PDB entry 8HW3 | X-ray diffraction, 2.66 A resolution | chain A

== Chain A ==
Protein: dextransucrase
Organism: Limosilactobacillus reuteri
Notes: EC 2.4.1.5
Reference sequence: A0A848PDI7 (A0A848PDI7_LIMRT); numbering as in UniProt (aligned over 26-857)
Sequence (833 residues; row label = number of the first residue in the row):
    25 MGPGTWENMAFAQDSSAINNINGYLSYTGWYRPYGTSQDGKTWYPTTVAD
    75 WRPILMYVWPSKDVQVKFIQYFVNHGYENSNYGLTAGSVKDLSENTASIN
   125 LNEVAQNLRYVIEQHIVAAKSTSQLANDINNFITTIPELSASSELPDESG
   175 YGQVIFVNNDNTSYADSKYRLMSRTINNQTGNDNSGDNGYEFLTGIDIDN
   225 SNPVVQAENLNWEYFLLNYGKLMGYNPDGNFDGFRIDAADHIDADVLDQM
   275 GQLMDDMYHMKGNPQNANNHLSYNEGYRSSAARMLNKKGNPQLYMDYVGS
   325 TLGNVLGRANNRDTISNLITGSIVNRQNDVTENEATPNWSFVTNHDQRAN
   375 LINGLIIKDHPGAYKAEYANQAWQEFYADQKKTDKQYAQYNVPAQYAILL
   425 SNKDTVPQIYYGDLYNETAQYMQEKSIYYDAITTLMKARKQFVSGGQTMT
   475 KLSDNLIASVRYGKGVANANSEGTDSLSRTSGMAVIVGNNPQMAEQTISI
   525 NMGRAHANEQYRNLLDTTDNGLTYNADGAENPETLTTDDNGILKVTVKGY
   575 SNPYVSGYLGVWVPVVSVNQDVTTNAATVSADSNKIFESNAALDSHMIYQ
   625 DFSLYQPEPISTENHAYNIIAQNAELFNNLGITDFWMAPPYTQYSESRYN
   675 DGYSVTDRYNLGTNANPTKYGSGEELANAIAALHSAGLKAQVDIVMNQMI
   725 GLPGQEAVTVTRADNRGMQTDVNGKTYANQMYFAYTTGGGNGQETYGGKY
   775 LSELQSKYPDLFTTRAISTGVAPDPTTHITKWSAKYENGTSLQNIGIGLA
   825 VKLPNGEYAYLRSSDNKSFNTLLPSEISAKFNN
Not modelled in the structure: 25, 853-857
Differences from the reference sequence: initiating methionine (25)
Bound ions: Na+: Glu-215, Asp-221, His-265, Asn-721

== In short ==
Glu-215, Asp-221, His-265 and Asn-721 coordinate Na+.
Chain A is dextransucrase (Limosilactobacillus reuteri); the structure, Limosilactobacillus reuteri N1
GtfB-acarbose, was determined by X-ray diffraction, deposited together with 8HWK and 8HU4.
